PDB entry 5KK5 | X-ray diffraction, 3.29 A resolution | chains A and C of the 4 polymer chains in the assembly

== Chain A ==
Molecule: CRISPR-associated endonuclease Cpf1
Source organism: Acidaminococcus sp. (strain BV3L6)
Notes: EC 3.1.-.-
UniProtKB: U2UMQ6 (CPF1_ACISB); residues 1-1307 here = UniProt positions 1-1307
Sequence (1308 residues; numbered 0 to 1307; the number before each row is that of its first residue; numbering starts at 0):
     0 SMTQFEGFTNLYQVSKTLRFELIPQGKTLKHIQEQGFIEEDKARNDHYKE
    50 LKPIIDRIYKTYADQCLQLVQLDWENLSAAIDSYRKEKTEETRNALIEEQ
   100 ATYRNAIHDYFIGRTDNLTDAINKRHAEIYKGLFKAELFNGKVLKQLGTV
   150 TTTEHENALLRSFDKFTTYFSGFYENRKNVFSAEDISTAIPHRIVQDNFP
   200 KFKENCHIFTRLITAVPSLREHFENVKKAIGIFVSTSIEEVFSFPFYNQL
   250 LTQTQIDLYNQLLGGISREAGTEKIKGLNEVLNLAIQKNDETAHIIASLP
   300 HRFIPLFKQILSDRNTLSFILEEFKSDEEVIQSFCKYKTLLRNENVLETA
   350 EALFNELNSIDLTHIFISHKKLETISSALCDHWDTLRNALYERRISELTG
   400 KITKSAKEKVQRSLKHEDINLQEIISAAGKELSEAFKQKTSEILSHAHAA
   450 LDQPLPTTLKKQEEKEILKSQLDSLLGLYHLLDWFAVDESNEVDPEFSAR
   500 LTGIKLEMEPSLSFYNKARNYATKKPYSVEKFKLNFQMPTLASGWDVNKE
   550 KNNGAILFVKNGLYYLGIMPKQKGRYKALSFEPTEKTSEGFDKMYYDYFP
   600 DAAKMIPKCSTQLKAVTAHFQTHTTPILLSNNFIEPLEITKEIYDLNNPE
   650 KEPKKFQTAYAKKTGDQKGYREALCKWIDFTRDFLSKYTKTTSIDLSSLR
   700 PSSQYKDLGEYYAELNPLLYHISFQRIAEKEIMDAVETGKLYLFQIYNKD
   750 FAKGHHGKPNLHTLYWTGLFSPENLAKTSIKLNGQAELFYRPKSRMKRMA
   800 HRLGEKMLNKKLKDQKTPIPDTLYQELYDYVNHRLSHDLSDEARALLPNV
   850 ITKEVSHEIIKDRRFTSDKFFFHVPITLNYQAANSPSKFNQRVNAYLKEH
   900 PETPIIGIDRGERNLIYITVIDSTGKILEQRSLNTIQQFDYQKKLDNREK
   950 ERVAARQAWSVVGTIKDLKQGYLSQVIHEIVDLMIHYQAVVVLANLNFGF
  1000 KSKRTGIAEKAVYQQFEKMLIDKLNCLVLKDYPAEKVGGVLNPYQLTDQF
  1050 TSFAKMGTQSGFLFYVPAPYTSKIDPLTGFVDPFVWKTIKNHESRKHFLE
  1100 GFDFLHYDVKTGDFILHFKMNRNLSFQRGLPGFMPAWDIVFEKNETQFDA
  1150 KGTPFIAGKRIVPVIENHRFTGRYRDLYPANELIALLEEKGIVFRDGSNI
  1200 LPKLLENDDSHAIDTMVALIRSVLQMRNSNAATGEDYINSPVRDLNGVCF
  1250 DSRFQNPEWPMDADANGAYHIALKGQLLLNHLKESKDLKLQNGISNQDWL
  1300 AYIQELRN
Unresolved in the structure: 0-4, 148-150, 572-577, 794-857, 996-1007, 1136-1140, 1161-1172
Differences from the reference sequence: expression tag (0); engineered mutation Ala993 (Glu in U2UMQ6)
UniProt features mapped onto this chain:
  - DNA-binding region: Pro599 to Lys607 (PAM-binding on target DNA), Lys780 to Gly783 (Target DNA), Arg951 to Lys968 (Target DNA), Ser1051 to Ala1053 (Target DNA)
  - region: Met1 to Gly35 (WED-I (OBD-I)), Gln941 to Ala957 (Bridge helix)
  - active site: His800 (For pre-crRNA processing), Lys809 (For pre-crRNA processing), Lys860 (For pre-crRNA processing), Asp908 (For DNase activity of RuvC domain), Arg1226 (For DNase activity of nuclease domain), Asp1263 (For DNase activity of RuvC domain)
  - binding site (crRNA): Tyr47 to Lys51, Asn175, Arg176, Lys307 to Leu310, Lys752 to His761, Met806 to Asn808
  - site: Arg18 (Binds crRNA), Thr167 (Binds PAM on target DNA), Arg192 (Binds crRNA), Trp382 (Binds crRNA-target DNA heteroduplex), Lys548 (Binds PAM on target DNA), Lys607 (Binds sequence-specific recognition of both target and non-target strand bases in PAM), His872 (Binds crRNA), Gln1014 (Binds target DNA)
  - mutagenesis: Thr167 (T167A: Wild-type to slightly improved guided indel formation), Arg176 (R176A: Decreased guided indel formation), Arg192 (R192A: Decreased guided indel formation), Trp382 (W382A: Nearly complete loss of guided indel formation), Lys548 (K548A: Decreased guided indel formation), Met604 (M604A: Decreased guided indel formation), Lys607 (K607A: Nearly complete loss of guided indel formation, probable loss of PAM recognition), Lys780 (K780A: Nearly complete loss of guided indel formation), Gly783 (G783P: Complete loss of guided indel formation), Asp908 (D908A: No longer provides resistance to plasmids or phage in E.coli; D908P: Complete loss of guided indel formation; neither DNA strand is cleaved in vitro), Arg951 (R951A: Nearly complete loss of guided indel formation), Arg955 (R955A: Partial loss of guided indel formation), 5 further mutagenesis entries in UniProt
Reported in the primary citation:
  - binding site for the 33-nt DNA strand (chain C): Trp382, Lys607
  - binding site for the 8-nt DNA strand: Lys607
  - specificity-determining residues: Lys607
  - binding site for the 45-nt RNA strand: Trp382, Lys860
  - mutagenesis - E993A: abolished catalytic activity (citing earlier work)

== Chain C ==
Molecule: 33-nt DNA strand
Sequence (33 nucleotides; each row starts with the number of its first residue; numbers below 1 keep their minus sign (DG-24 is residue -24)):
   -24 GAGTGGCCTTATTAAATGACTTCTCGAAACATG
Unresolved in the structure: -24 to -20

== Interface between chain A and chain C ==
Contacting residue pairs (90; chain A residue first):
  Glu174(A) - DC-2(C)  sugar contact
  Asn178(A) - DT-3(C)  hydrogen bond to the base
  Asn178(A) - DC-2(C)  hydrogen bond to the sugar
  Glu183(A) - DC-2(C)  phosphate contact
  Ile185(A) - DT-3(C)  phosphate contact
  Ser186(A) - DT-4(C)  hydrogen bond to the phosphate
  Ser186(A) - DT-3(C)  hydrogen bond to the phosphate
  Thr187(A) - DT-4(C)  base contact
  Asn259(A) - DT-13(C)  phosphate contact
  Gly263(A) - DA-14(C)  phosphate contact
  Gly263(A) - DT-13(C)  phosphate contact
  Gly264(A) - DT-13(C)  sugar contact
  Ser266(A) - DT-13(C)  sugar contact
  Lys273(A) - DA-14(C)  sugar contact
  Lys273(A) - DT-13(C)  sugar contact
  Asn278(A) - DT-15(C)  phosphate contact
  Asn278(A) - DA-14(C)  hydrogen bond to the phosphate
  Glu279(A) - DT-15(C)  base contact
  Glu279(A) - DA-14(C)  sugar contact
  Asn282(A) - DT-16(C)  sugar contact
  Asn282(A) - DT-15(C)  hydrogen bond to the sugar
  Gln286(A) - DT-16(C)  hydrogen bond to the base
  Arg301(A) - DA-14(C)  salt bridge to the phosphate
  Thr315(A) - DT-13(C)  phosphate contact
  Thr315(A) - DT-12(C)  hydrogen bond to the phosphate
  Phe318(A) - DT-12(C)  sugar contact
  Ile319(A) - DT-12(C)  phosphate contact
  Ile319(A) - DA-11(C)  phosphate contact
  Ser376(A) - DG-19(C)  hydrogen bond to the base
  Trp382(A) - DG-19(C)  hydrogen bond to the base
  Arg518(A) - DA-11(C)  base contact
  Asn519(A) - DA-11(C)  hydrogen bond to the sugar
  Asn519(A) - DA-10(C)  sugar contact
  Thr522(A) - DA-10(C)  sugar contact
  Thr522(A) - DA-9(C)  sugar contact
  Lys523(A) - DA-10(C)  phosphate contact
  Lys523(A) - DA-9(C)  phosphate contact
  Lys524(A) - DA-10(C)  phosphate contact
  Lys524(A) - DA-9(C)  hydrogen bond to the phosphate
  Lys524(A) - DT-8(C)  salt bridge to the phosphate
  Gly543(A) - DA2(C)  phosphate contact
  Trp544(A) - DA2(C)  phosphate contact
  Asp545(A) - DA2(C)  phosphate contact
  Asn547(A) - DA3(C)  phosphate contact
  Lys548(A) - DG1(C)  phosphate contact
  Lys548(A) - DA2(C)  salt bridge to the phosphate
  Lys548(A) - DA3(C)  base contact
  Asn552(A) - DA2(C)  phosphate contact
  Tyr595(A) - DA2(C)  phosphate contact
  Tyr597(A) - DG1(C)  phosphate contact
  Tyr597(A) - DA2(C)  sugar contact
  Pro599(A) - DG1(C)  sugar contact
  Pro599(A) - DA2(C)  sugar contact
  Lys603(A) - DC0(C)  salt bridge to the phosphate
  Lys603(A) - DG1(C)  base contact
  Met604(A) - DG1(C)  base contact
  Met604(A) - DA2(C)  base contact
  Lys607(A) - DA2(C)  hydrogen bond to the base
  Lys607(A) - DA3(C)  hydrogen bond to the base
  Lys607(A) - DA4(C)  sugar contact
  Cys608(A) - DA3(C)  hydrogen bond to the phosphate
  Cys608(A) - DA4(C)  hydrogen bond to the phosphate
  Leu612(A) - DC5(C)  phosphate contact
  Lys613(A) - DC5(C)  hydrogen bond to the phosphate
  Lys613(A) - DA6(C)  salt bridge to the phosphate
  Asn631(A) - DA4(C)  phosphate contact
  Tyr687(A) - DA3(C)  sugar contact
  Tyr687(A) - DA4(C)  hydrogen bond to the phosphate
  Lys689(A) - DA2(C)  phosphate contact
  Lys689(A) - DA3(C)  salt bridge to the phosphate
  Lys780(A) - DG1(C)  salt bridge to the phosphate
  Asn782(A) - DC0(C)  sugar contact
  Asn782(A) - DG1(C)  phosphate contact
  Gly783(A) - DC0(C)  hydrogen bond to the phosphate
  Gly783(A) - DG1(C)  hydrogen bond to the phosphate
  Gln784(A) - DT-1(C)  base contact
  Gln784(A) - DC0(C)  sugar contact
  Pro874(A) - DC0(C)  base contact
  Arg951(A) - DT-8(C)  hydrogen bond to the phosphate
  Gly962(A) - DT-8(C)  sugar contact
  Thr963(A) - DG-7(C)  phosphate contact
  Ile964(A) - DG-7(C)  hydrogen bond to the phosphate
  Lys965(A) - DG-7(C)  hydrogen bond to the phosphate
  Lys968(A) - DA-6(C)  salt bridge to the phosphate
  Gln1013(A) - DA-6(C)  hydrogen bond to the phosphate
  Gln1013(A) - DC-5(C)  hydrogen bond to the phosphate
  Gln1014(A) - DA-6(C)  phosphate contact
  Ser1051(A) - DT-4(C)  hydrogen bond to the phosphate
  Phe1052(A) - DT-4(C)  hydrogen bond to the phosphate
  Ala1053(A) - DT-4(C)  hydrogen bond to the phosphate
Other interface residues (no listed pair), chain A (70 interface residues in all): Ser14, Ser317, Glu372, Ala377, Ser542, Phe598, Leu781, Arg955, Val961, Phe1049

== Overview ==
70 residues of chain A face 24 of chain C across their interface, with 28 hydrogen bonds and 8 salt bridges.
Polar contacts include Asn178(A)-DT-3(C), Gln286(A)-DT-16(C) and Ser376(A)-DG-19(C). From the paper: a binding
site for the 33-nt DNA strand (chain C) at Trp382(A) and Lys607(A); E993A of chain A abolishes catalytic
activity.
Chain A is CRISPR-associated endonuclease Cpf1 (Acidaminococcus sp. (strain BV3L6)) and chain C is a 33-nt DNA
strand; the structure, AsCpf1(E993A)-crRNA-DNA ternary complex, was determined by X-ray diffraction.
